Entry 8JOU (electron microscopy, 4.10 A resolution (low resolution: residue-level contacts below are approximate; hydrogen-bond / salt-bridge calls are withheld)); this record covers chains b and B of the 14 polymer chains in the assembly.

# Chain b
Molecule: Virion-associated phage protein
Organism: Ralstonia phage GP4
UniProt: A0A345GU11 (A0A345GU11_9CAUD); residues 1-140 here = UniProt positions 1-140
Chain sequence (140 residues; numbered 1 to 140; the number before each row is that of its first residue):
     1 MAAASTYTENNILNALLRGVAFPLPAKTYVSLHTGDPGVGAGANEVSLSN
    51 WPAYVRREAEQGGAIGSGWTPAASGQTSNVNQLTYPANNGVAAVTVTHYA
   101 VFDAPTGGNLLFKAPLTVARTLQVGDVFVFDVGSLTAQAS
Unresolved in the structure: 1-2, 139-140

# Chain B
Molecule: Virion-associated phage protein
Organism: Ralstonia phage GP4
UniProt: A0A345GU08 (A0A345GU08_9CAUD); residue numbers follow UniProt; this construct covers 1-93
Chain sequence (93 residues; each row starts with the number of its first residue):
     1 MLGIVQKTATEQLDYDIDFARWMPDGDVLQSAGVVITPDDGTLTSPAYEI
    51 DGTVVKVWLAGGTAGASYNVDVTVATAAGRIKETCFKTRVRSC
Unresolved in the structure: 1-2, 92-93

# Chain b / chain B interface
Residue-residue contacts (17):
  V118(b) with A32(B); G33(B); V34(B); Y48(B)
  A119(b) with S45(B); P46(B); A47(B); Y48(B)
  R120(b) with S31(B); Y48(B); I50(B)
  T121(b) with Y48(B); E49(B)
  Q123(b) with E49(B)
  D126(b) with I50(B)
  V129(b) with Q30(B)
  D131(b) with Q30(B)
Other interface residues (no listed pair), chain b (10 interface residues in all): Q82, T117
Other interface residues (no listed pair), chain B (12 interface residues in all): V35

# Overview
Chain b and chain B form an interface of 10 and 12 residues respectively.
Chain b is Virion-associated phage protein and chain B is Virion-associated phage protein, both from Ralstonia
phage GP4; the structure, Fiber I and fiber-tail-adaptor of phage GP4, was determined by electron microscopy
(same publication as 8JOV).
